Entry 1MWM (X-ray diffraction, 2.00 A resolution); this record covers chain A.

Chain A:
Molecule: ParM
Organism: Escherichia coli
UniProt: P11904 (PARM_ECOLI); residues 1-320 here = UniProt positions 1-320
Chain sequence (320 residues; each row starts with the number of its first residue):
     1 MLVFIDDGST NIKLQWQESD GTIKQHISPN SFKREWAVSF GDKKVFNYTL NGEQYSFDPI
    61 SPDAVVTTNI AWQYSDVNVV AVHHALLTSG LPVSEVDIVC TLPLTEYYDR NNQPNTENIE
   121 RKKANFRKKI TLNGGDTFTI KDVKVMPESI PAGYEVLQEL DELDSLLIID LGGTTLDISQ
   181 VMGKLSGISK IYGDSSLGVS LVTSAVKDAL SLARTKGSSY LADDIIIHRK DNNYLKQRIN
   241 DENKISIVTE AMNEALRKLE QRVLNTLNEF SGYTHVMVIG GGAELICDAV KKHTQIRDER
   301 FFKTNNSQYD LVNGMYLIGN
Unresolved in the structure: 64-67
Residues lining bound ligands: ADP (adenosine-5'-diphosphate): G8, S9, T10, N11, K13, L171, G172, G173, T174, V199, D223, I226, I227, G280, G281, E284, L285, Q308
Reported in the primary citation:
  - conformationally variable residues (domain motion): A152 to Y154

Overview:
Ligands of chain A: ADP. From the paper: conformational variability at A152.
Chain A is ParM (Escherichia coli); the structure, ParM from plasmid R1 ADP form, was determined by X-ray
diffraction (same publication as 1MWK).
